8K9J - chains A and B of the 7 polymer chains in the assembly; structure by electron microscopy, 6.60 A resolution (low resolution: residue-level contacts below are approximate; hydrogen-bond / salt-bridge calls are withheld).

== Chain A ==
Name: Heavy chain of S2H5 Fab
From: Mus musculus
Notes: antibody fragment or engineered binder
Amino-acid sequence (216 residues; numbered 1 to 216; the number before each row is that of its first residue):
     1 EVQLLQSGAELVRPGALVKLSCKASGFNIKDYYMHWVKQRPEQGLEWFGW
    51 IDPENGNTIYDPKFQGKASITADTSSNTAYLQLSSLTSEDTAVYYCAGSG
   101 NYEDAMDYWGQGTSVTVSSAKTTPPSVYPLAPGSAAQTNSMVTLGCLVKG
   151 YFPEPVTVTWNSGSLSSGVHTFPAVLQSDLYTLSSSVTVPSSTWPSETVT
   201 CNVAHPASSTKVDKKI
Disulfide bonds: Cys22-Cys96, Cys146-Cys201

== Chain B ==
Name: Light chain of S2H5 Fab
From: Mus musculus
Notes: antibody fragment or engineered binder
Amino-acid sequence (219 residues; row label = number of the first residue in the row):
     1 DVLMTQTPLSLPVSLGDQASISCRSSQSIVHSNGNTYLEWYLQKPGQSPK
    51 LLIYKVSNRFSGVPDRFSGSGSGTDFTLKISRVEAEDLGVYYCFQGSHVP
   101 RTFGGGTKLEIKRADAAPTVSIFPPSSEQLTSGGASVVCFLNNFYPKDIN
   151 VKWKIDGSERQNGVLNSWTDQDSKDSTYSMSSTLTLTKDEYERHNSYTCE
   201 ATHKTSTSPIVKSFNRNEC
Disulfide bonds: Cys23-Cys93, Cys139-Cys199

== Chain A / chain B interface ==
Residue-residue contacts - 75 pairs, chain A then chain B:
  Val37(A) with Phe103(B)
  Gln39(A) with Gln43(B)
  Leu45(A) with Tyr92(B); Phe103(B)
  Glu46(A) with Phe103(B)
  Trp47(A) with Pro100(B); Arg101(B); Phe103(B)
  Trp50(A) with His98(B)
  Tyr95(A) with Gln43(B); Ser48(B)
  Asp104(A) with Glu39(B); Tyr54(B); Lys55(B)
  Ala105(A) with Tyr54(B); Phe60(B)
  Met106(A) with Phe60(B)
  Asp107(A) with Glu39(B); Tyr41(B); Leu51(B); Phe60(B)
  Tyr108(A) with Phe60(B)
  Trp109(A) with Tyr41(B); Ser48(B); Pro49(B)
  Gly110(A) with Ser48(B)
  Tyr128(A) with Ser126(B); Glu128(B); Gln129(B); Ser132(B)
  Pro129(A) with Ser126(B)
  Leu130(A) with Phe123(B); Val138(B); Phe140(B)
  Ala131(A) with Phe123(B); Pro124(B)
  Pro132(A) with Phe123(B); Pro124(B)
  Gly133(A) with Ile122(B); Pro124(B); Phe214(B); Cys219(B)
  Ser134(A) with Phe214(B); Glu218(B); Cys219(B)
  Gln137(A) with Lys212(B); Ser213(B)
  Thr143(A) with Ser121(B); Phe123(B)
  Leu144(A) with Phe123(B); Phe140(B)
  Gly145(A) with Phe123(B); Phe140(B)
  Leu147(A) with Gln129(B); Ser136(B)
  Lys149(A) with Ser136(B); Thr185(B)
  His170(A) with Asn142(B); Thr177(B); Ser179(B)
  Thr171(A) with Thr169(B)
  Phe172(A) with Asn142(B); Ser167(B); Thr169(B); Ser179(B); Ser181(B)
  Pro173(A) with Ser167(B); Trp168(B)
  Val175(A) with Leu165(B); Asn166(B)
  Gln177(A) with Leu165(B)
  Ser184(A) with Ser181(B)
  Ser185(A) with Phe140(B)
  Ser186(A) with Phe140(B)
  Lys214(A) with Glu128(B)
Other interface residues (no listed pair), chain A (42 interface residues in all): His35, Gln43, Pro62, Gln111, Val127
Other interface residues (no listed pair), chain B (44 interface residues in all): Lys50, Gly105, Met180, Asn215

== Overview ==
The interface between chain A and chain B involves 42 residues on one side and 44 on the other.
Here chain A is Heavy chain of S2H5 Fab and chain B is Light chain of S2H5 Fab, both from Mus musculus. Entry
8K9J (SARS-CoV-2 spike protein in complex with two S2H5 Fabs on NTD-1 and NTD-2) was determined by electron
microscopy together with 8K9B and 8K9M from the same study.
